PDB entry 6QZA | X-ray diffraction, 3.09 A resolution | chains AAA and CCC of the 3 polymer chains in the assembly

== Chain AAA ==
Name: HLA class II histocompatibility antigen, DR alpha chain
Source organism: Homo sapiens
UniProt: P01903 (DRA_HUMAN); residues 1-182 here correspond to UniProt positions 26-207 (UniProt number = residue number + 25)
Sequence (183 residues; row label = number of the first residue in the row; numbering starts at 0):
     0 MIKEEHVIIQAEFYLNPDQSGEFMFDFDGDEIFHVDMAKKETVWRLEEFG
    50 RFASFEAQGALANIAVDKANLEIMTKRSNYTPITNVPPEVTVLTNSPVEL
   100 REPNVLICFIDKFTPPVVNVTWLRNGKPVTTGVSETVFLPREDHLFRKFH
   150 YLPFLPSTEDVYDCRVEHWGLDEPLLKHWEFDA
Disordered / not traced: 0-2, 182
Differences from the reference sequence: initiating methionine (0)
Curated features (UniProtKB/Swiss-Prot):
  - region: Glu179 to Ala182 (Connecting peptide)
  - site: Gln9 (Self- and pathogen-derived peptide antigen), Gly49 (Self-peptide antigen), Phe51 (Self- and pathogen-derived peptide antigen), Ala52 (Self-peptide antigen), Ser53 (Self- and pathogen-derived peptide antigen), Glu55 (Pathogen-derived peptide antigen), Asn62 (Self- and pathogen-derived peptide antigen), Asn69 (Pathogen-derived peptide antigen), Arg76 (Self- and pathogen-derived peptide antigen)
  - glycosylation (N-linked (GlcNAc...) asparagine): Asn78, Asn118
Cystine bridges: Cys107-Cys163

== Chain CCC ==
Name: PB1-410-422-GMF-Peptide
Sequence (20 residues; row label = number of the first residue in the row; numbers below 1 keep their minus sign (Pro-2 is residue -2)):
    -2 PGMMMGMFNMLSTVLGVSIL
Disordered / not traced: -2 to 1, 17

== Chain AAA / chain CCC interface ==
Residue-residue contacts (36):
  Gln9(AAA) with Met7(CCC); Leu8(CCC), hydrogen bond (side chain-backbone)
  Glu11(AAA) with Thr10(CCC), hydrogen bond
  Phe22(AAA) with Met7(CCC), hydrophobic
  Phe24(AAA) with Asn6(CCC)
  Phe32(AAA) with Phe5(CCC), hydrophobic
  Trp43(AAA) with Phe5(CCC), hydrophobic
  Gly49(AAA) with Met2(CCC)
  Phe51(AAA) with Met2(CCC); Gly3(CCC)
  Ala52(AAA) with Met2(CCC); Gly3(CCC); Phe5(CCC), hydrophobic
  Ser53(AAA) with Met2(CCC); Gly3(CCC), hydrogen bond (backbone-backbone); Met4(CCC); Phe5(CCC), hydrogen bond (backbone-backbone)
  Phe54(AAA) with Phe5(CCC); Met7(CCC), hydrophobic
  Gly58(AAA) with Met7(CCC)
  Asn62(AAA) with Met7(CCC); Leu8(CCC), hydrogen bond (side chain-backbone); Ser9(CCC); Thr10(CCC), hydrogen bond (side chain-backbone)
  Val65(AAA) with Thr10(CCC); Val11(CCC)
  Asp66(AAA) with Thr10(CCC), hydrogen bond
  Ala68(AAA) with Leu12(CCC), hydrophobic
  Asn69(AAA) with Val11(CCC), hydrogen bond (side chain-backbone); Leu12(CCC); Gly13(CCC), hydrogen bond (side chain-backbone)
  Ile72(AAA) with Leu12(CCC), hydrophobic; Val14(CCC); Ser15(CCC)
  Lys75(AAA) with Ile16(CCC)
  Arg76(AAA) with Val14(CCC), hydrogen bond (side chain-backbone)
Other interface residues (no listed pair), chain AAA (24 interface residues in all): Ile31, Arg50, Glu55, Ala59

== In short ==
24 residues of chain AAA face 15 of chain CCC across their interface, with 10 hydrogen bonds. Polar contacts
include Gln9(AAA)-Leu8(CCC), Glu11(AAA)-Thr10(CCC) and Asn62(AAA)-Leu8(CCC).
Here chain AAA is HLA class II histocompatibility antigen, DR alpha chain (Homo sapiens) and chain CCC is
PB1-410-422-GMF-Peptide. Entry 6QZA (HLA-DR1 with GMF Influenza PB1 Peptide) was determined by X-ray
diffraction (same publication as 6QZC and 6QZD).
